Entry 7Q7O (X-ray diffraction, 2.65 A resolution); this record covers chains L and M of the 3 polymer chains in the assembly.

Chain L:
Name: Reaction center protein L chain
From: Cereibacter sphaeroides
Reference sequence: P0C0Y8 (RCEL_RHOSH); residues 1-281 here correspond to UniProt positions 2-282 (UniProt number = residue number + 1)
Amino-acid sequence (281 residues; numbered 1 to 281; the number before each row is that of its first residue):
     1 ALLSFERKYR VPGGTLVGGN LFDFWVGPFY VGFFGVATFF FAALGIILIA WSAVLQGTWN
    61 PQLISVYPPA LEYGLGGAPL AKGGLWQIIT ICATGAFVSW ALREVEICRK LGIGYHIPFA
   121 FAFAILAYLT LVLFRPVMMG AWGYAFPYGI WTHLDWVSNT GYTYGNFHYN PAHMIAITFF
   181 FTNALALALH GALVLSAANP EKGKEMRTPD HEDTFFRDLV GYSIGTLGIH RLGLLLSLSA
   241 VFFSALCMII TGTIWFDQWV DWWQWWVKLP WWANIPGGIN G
Sequence notes: engineered mutation Thr178 (Ser179 in P0C0Y8)
Metal / ion sites: Fe ion: His190, His230 (shared with His219(M), Glu234(M), His266(M) of chain M)
Small-molecule neighbours:
  - bacteriochlorophyll a (BCL), molecule 1: Ile46, Ile49, Phe97, Tyr128, Leu131, Phe146, Ile150, Trp151, His153, Leu154, Trp156, Val157
  - bacteriochlorophyll a (BCL), molecule 2: Phe97, Phe121, Ala124, Ile125, Ala127, Tyr128, Leu131, Trp156, Val157, Ser158, Thr160, Gly161, Tyr162, Asn166, Phe167, His168, His173, Ala176, Ile177, Phe180, Phe181, Val241, Ser244, Ala245, Cys247, Met248
  - bacteriochlorophyll a (BCL), molecule 3: Val157, Tyr162, His168, Phe181
  - bacteriochlorophyll a (BCL), molecule 4: His168, Met174, Ile177, Thr178, Phe181, Thr182, Leu185
  - bacteriopheophytin a (BPH), molecule 1: Thr38, Phe41, Ala42, Gly45, Ile49, Ile89, Cys92, Ala93, Ala96, Phe97, Trp100, Glu104, Ile117, Ala120, Phe121, Phe123, Ala124, Tyr128, Phe146, Tyr148, Gly149, Ile150, His153, Phe180, Ser237, Leu238, Val241
  - bacteriopheophytin a (BPH), molecule 2: Phe181, Ala184, Leu185, Ala188, Leu189, Phe216, Leu219, Val220
  - ubiquinone-7 (UQ7): Phe29, Tyr30, Gly35, Val36, Phe39, Trp100, Arg103

Chain M:
Name: Reaction center protein M chain
From: Cereibacter sphaeroides
Reference sequence: P0C0Y9 (RCEM_RHOSH); residues 1-302 here correspond to UniProt positions 2-303 (UniProt number = residue number + 1)
Amino-acid sequence (302 residues; row label = number of the first residue in the row):
     1 AEYQNIFTQV QVRGPADLGM TEDVNLANRS GVGPFSTLLG WFGNAQLGPI YLGSLGVLSL
    61 FSGLMWFFTI GIWFWYQAGW NPAVFLRDLF FFSLEPPAPE YGLSFAAPLK EGGLWLIASF
   121 FMFVAVWSWW GRTYLRAQAL GMGKHTAWAF LSAIWLWMVL GFIRPILMGS WSEAVPYGIF
   181 SHLDWTNNFS LVHGNLHYNP FHGLSIAFLY GSALLFAMHG ATILAVSRFG GERELEQIAD
   241 RGTAAERAAL FWRWTMGFNA TMEGIHRWAI WMAVLVTLTG GIGILLSGTV VDNWYVWGQN
   301 HG
Unresolved in the structure: 1, 302
Sequence notes: engineered mutation Thr8 (Ser9 in P0C0Y9), His197 (Phe198 in P0C0Y9)
Metal / ion sites: Fe ion: His219, Glu234, His266 (shared with His190(L), His230(L) of chain L)
Small-molecule neighbours:
  - bacteriochlorophyll a (BCL), molecule 1: Met122, Val126, Phe150, Ala153, Ile154, Leu156, Trp157, Leu160, Trp185, Thr186, Asn187, Phe189, Ser190, Asn195, Leu196, His197, His202, Ser205, Ile206, Leu209, Tyr210, Val276, Thr277, Gly280, Gly281, Ile284
  - bacteriochlorophyll a (BCL), molecule 2: Met122, Trp157, Leu160, Val175, Ile179, His182, Leu183, Trp185, Thr186
  - bacteriochlorophyll a (BCL), molecule 3: Thr186, Leu209, Tyr210
  - bacteriochlorophyll a (BCL), molecule 4: His197, Gly203, Ile206, Ala207, Tyr210, Gly211, Leu214
  - bacteriopheophytin a (BPH), molecule 1: Ser59, Leu60, Gly63, Ala125, Val126, Trp129, Thr133, Thr146, Ala149, Phe150, Ala153, Ala273, Val274, Thr277
  - bacteriopheophytin a (BPH), molecule 2: Tyr210, Ala213, Leu214, Ala217, Met218, Trp252, Thr255, Met256
  - speroidenone (SPN): Trp66, Phe67, Phe68, Ile70, Gly71, Ile72, Phe74, Trp75, Phe85, Leu89, Trp115, Leu116, Ser119, Phe120, Met122, Phe123, Trp157, Met158, Gly161, Phe162, Trp171, Ala174, Val175, Pro176, Tyr177, Gly178, Ile179, His182
  - ubiquinone-7 (UQ7): Leu214, Leu215, Met218, His219, Thr222, Ile223, Ala245, Ala248, Ala249, Trp252, Met256, Phe258, Asn259, Ala260, Thr261, Met262, Ile265, Trp268, Met272
UniProt features mapped onto this chain:
  - binding site ((7R,8Z)-bacteriochlorophyll b): His182, His202
  - binding site (Fe cation): His219, Glu234, His266
  - binding site (a ubiquinone): Trp252

Interface between chain L and chain M:
Residue-residue contacts - 210 pairs, chain L then chain M:
  Ala1(L) with Arg253(M), hydrogen bond (backbone-side chain)
  Leu3(L) with Leu250(M), hydrophobic; Arg253(M); Asn259(M)
  Phe5(L) with Arg241(M); Glu246(M)
  Glu6(L) with Leu250(M); Arg253(M), salt bridge; Trp254(M), hydrogen bond
  Lys8(L) with Glu246(M), salt bridge
  Tyr9(L) with Thr243(M), hydrogen bond; Glu246(M), hydrogen bond; Arg247(M); Leu250(M), hydrophobic; Trp254(M)
  Arg10(L) with Trp254(M)
  Trp25(L) with Trp254(M)
  Pro28(L) with Arg253(M); Trp254(M); Gly257(M)
  Phe29(L) with Trp254(M); Thr255(M); Met256(M); Gly257(M)
  Tyr30(L) with Trp254(M), hydrogen bond (backbone-backbone)
  Trp100(L) with Thr255(M)
  Arg103(L) with Trp254(M), hydrogen bond (side chain-backbone); Thr255(M), hydrogen bond (side chain-backbone)
  Glu104(L) with Phe251(M); Thr255(M)
  Ile107(L) with Phe251(M), hydrophobic; Trp254(M), hydrophobic; Thr255(M)
  Cys108(L) with Phe251(M), hydrophobic
  Lys110(L) with Trp254(M)
  Leu111(L) with Arg247(M), hydrogen bond (backbone-side chain); Phe251(M); Trp254(M), hydrophobic
  Gly112(L) with Arg228(M), hydrogen bond (backbone-side chain); Phe229(M)
  Ile113(L) with Ala225(M); Val226(M), hydrophobic; Arg228(M); Phe229(M), hydrophobic; Arg247(M); Phe251(M), hydrophobic
  Gly114(L) with Ala225(M), hydrogen bond (backbone-backbone); Arg228(M)
  Tyr115(L) with Glu2(M)
  His116(L) with Gln4(M), hydrogen bond (side chain-backbone); Ala221(M); Leu224(M); Ala225(M)
  Ile117(L) with Ala221(M), hydrophobic; Thr222(M); Phe251(M), hydrophobic; Trp252(M), hydrophobic
  Trp151(L) with His197(M); Tyr198(M), hydrophobic
  Leu154(L) with His197(M)
  Asp155(L) with Tyr198(M), hydrogen bond
  Tyr162(L) with Asn187(M), hydrogen bond; Leu191(M)
  Asn166(L) with Asn187(M)
  His168(L) with Leu183(M), hydrogen bond (side chain-backbone)
  Tyr169(L) with Phe180(M), hydrophobic; Asp184(M), hydrogen bond
  Met174(L) with Leu183(M), hydrophobic
  Phe180(L) with Ala213(M), hydrophobic
  Asn183(L) with Ser212(M); Ala213(M), hydrogen bond (side chain-backbone); Phe216(M)
  Ala184(L) with Ala273(M)
  Ala186(L) with Phe216(M)
  Leu187(L) with Ser212(M); Phe216(M); Ala269(M)
  Ala188(L) with Ala273(M), hydrophobic
  Leu189(L) with Thr146(M)
  His190(L) with His219(M), hydrogen bond; Glu234(M), salt bridge; His266(M), hydrogen bond
  Gly191(L) with His266(M)
  Ala192(L) with His145(M); Thr146(M); Ile270(M), hydrophobic
  Val194(L) with Glu234(M); Leu235(M); His266(M)
  Leu195(L) with His145(M); Glu263(M); His266(M); Arg267(M)
  Ser196(L) with Met142(M); Gly143(M), hydrogen bond (backbone-backbone); His145(M)
  Ala197(L) with Met142(M), hydrophobic; Leu235(M), hydrophobic
  Ala198(L) with Leu235(M)
  Asn199(L) with Gly143(M); His145(M); Glu263(M), hydrogen bond; Arg267(M)
  Pro200(L) with Gly141(M); Gly143(M)
  Glu201(L) with Gln138(M); Gly141(M), hydrogen bond (backbone-backbone); Met142(M); Lys144(M), salt bridge
  Met206(L) with Leu235(M); Ile238(M), hydrophobic
  Arg207(L) with Glu22(M), salt bridge; Leu140(M), hydrogen bond (side chain-backbone); Gly141(M); Leu235(M)
  Thr208(L) with Leu235(M)
  Pro209(L) with Leu235(M)
  Asp210(L) with Met20(M)
  His211(L) with Met20(M); Glu22(M), salt bridge; Leu140(M); Met142(M)
  Glu212(L) with Leu235(M)
  Thr214(L) with Gly19(M); Met20(M), hydrogen bond (side chain-backbone); Arg29(M); Leu140(M)
  Phe215(L) with Thr133(M); Arg136(M); Ala137(M); Leu140(M), hydrophobic; Met142(M), hydrophobic; Thr146(M)
  Arg217(L) with Asp17(M); Asn44(M); Gln46(M); Pro49(M); Ile50(M)
  Asp218(L) with Val24(M); Arg29(M), salt bridge; Ile50(M); Tyr51(M), hydrogen bond (backbone-backbone); Arg132(M), hydrogen bond (backbone-side chain)
  Leu219(L) with Trp129(M); Arg132(M), hydrogen bond (backbone-side chain); Thr133(M)
  Val220(L) with Ile50(M)
  Gly221(L) with Leu47(M); Gly48(M), hydrogen bond (backbone-backbone); Pro49(M); Ile50(M)
  Tyr222(L) with Leu39(M); Asn44(M), hydrogen bond (side chain-backbone); Gln46(M); Leu47(M), hydrophobic
  Ser223(L) with Asn44(M), hydrogen bond (backbone-side chain)
  Ile224(L) with Gly43(M); Asn44(M), hydrogen bond (backbone-backbone)
  Gly225(L) with Asn44(M)
  Thr226(L) with Glu232(M)
  Leu227(L) with Asn5(M); Leu224(M), hydrophobic
  Gly228(L) with Phe42(M)
  Ile229(L) with Phe216(M)
  His230(L) with His219(M), hydrogen bond; Gly220(M); Ile223(M); Glu234(M), salt bridge
  Arg231(L) with Tyr3(M); Asn5(M), hydrogen bond; Ile6(M), hydrogen bond (side chain-backbone); Phe7(M); Thr8(M), hydrogen bond; Trp41(M), hydrogen bond (side chain-backbone); Phe42(M), hydrogen bond (side chain-backbone); Leu224(M)
  Leu232(L) with Phe42(M)
  Gly233(L) with Phe216(M)
  Leu234(L) with Ile6(M), hydrophobic; Ala217(M); Ala221(M), hydrophobic; Leu224(M), hydrophobic
  Ser237(L) with Ala213(M); Ala217(M)
  Trp263(L) with Phe180(M), hydrophobic
  Trp266(L) with Leu86(M), hydrogen bond (side chain-backbone); Arg87(M), hydrogen bond (side chain-backbone)
  Val267(L) with Arg87(M); Phe91(M), hydrophobic
  Trp272(L) with Ala83(M); Leu86(M), hydrophobic; Arg87(M), hydrogen bond (backbone-side chain)
  Ala273(L) with Arg87(M)
  Ile275(L) with Asn81(M); Ala83(M), hydrophobic; Val84(M), hydrophobic; Arg87(M), hydrogen bond (backbone-side chain)
  Pro276(L) with Val84(M)
  Gly277(L) with Val84(M); Arg87(M), hydrogen bond (backbone-side chain)
  Gly278(L) with Gln77(M); Val84(M); Asp88(M)
  Ile279(L) with Asp88(M), hydrogen bond (backbone-side chain); Phe91(M), hydrophobic; Phe92(M), hydrophobic
  Asn280(L) with Arg87(M); Asp88(M), hydrogen bond; Phe91(M)
  Gly281(L) with Arg87(M)
Also at the interface, not in a pair above, chain L (99 interface residues in all): Ala120, Val157, Ser158, Phe181, Leu193, Lys204, Asp213, Leu235, Asn274
Also at the interface, not in a pair above, chain M (101 interface residues in all): Ala78, Phe90, Ala149, Thr186, Leu209, Tyr210, Leu215, Met218, Ala239, Ala249, Met272

Summary:
The interface between chain L and chain M involves 99 residues on one side and 101 on the other, with 43
hydrogen bonds and 8 salt bridges. Among the polar pairs are Glu6(L)-Arg253(M), Lys8(L)-Glu246(M) and
His190(L)-Glu234(M).
Chain L is Reaction center protein L chain and chain M is Reaction center protein M chain, both from
Cereibacter sphaeroides; the structure, Room temperature structure of the Rhodobacter Sphaeroides
Photosynthetic Reaction Center F(M197)H mutant at atmospheric pressure after ..., was determined by X-ray
diffraction.
